PDB entry 2C4F | X-ray diffraction, 1.72 A resolution | chains L and T of the 4 polymer chains in the assembly

[Chain L]
Protein: Coagulation factor VII precursor
Notes: EC 3.4.21.21; fragment: factor vii light chain, residues 61-202
UniProtKB: P08709 (FA7_HUMAN); residues 1-142 here correspond to UniProt positions 61-202 (UniProt number = residue number + 60)
Amino-acid sequence (142 residues; row label = number of the first residue in the row):
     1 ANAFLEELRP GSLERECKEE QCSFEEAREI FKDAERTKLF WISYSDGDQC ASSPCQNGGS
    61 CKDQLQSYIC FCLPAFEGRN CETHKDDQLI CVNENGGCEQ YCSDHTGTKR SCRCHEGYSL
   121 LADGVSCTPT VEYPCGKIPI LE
Disordered / not traced: 1-3
Cystine bridges: Cys-17/Cys-22, Cys-50/Cys-61, Cys-55/Cys-70, Cys-72/Cys-81, Cys-91/Cys-102, Cys-98/Cys-112, Cys-114/Cys-127
Modified residues: Glu-6, Glu-7, Glu-14, Glu-16, Glu-19, Glu-20, Glu-25, Glu-26, Glu-29, Glu-35 (gamma-carboxy-glutamic acid; CGU)
Bound ions: Ca2+ site 1: Glu-14, Glu-19; Ca2+ site 2: Glu-16, Glu-26; Ca2+ site 3: Glu-25, Glu-29; Ca2+ site 4: Asp-46, Gly-47, Gln-49, Asp-63, Gln-64
Residues lining bound ligands:
  - alpha-L-fucopyranose (FUC): Gly-58, Gly-59, Ser-60, Phe-71, Cys-72, Leu-73
  - alpha-D-glucopyranose (GLC): Gln-49, Ser-52, Pro-54, Tyr-68
UniProt features mapped onto this chain:
  - site: Ser-53 (Important for S-112 for O-xylosylation)
  - modified residue: Glu-6 (4-carboxyglutamate), Glu-7 (4-carboxyglutamate), Glu-14 (4-carboxyglutamate), Glu-16 (4-carboxyglutamate), Glu-19 (4-carboxyglutamate), Glu-20 (4-carboxyglutamate), Glu-25 (4-carboxyglutamate), Glu-26 (4-carboxyglutamate), Glu-29 (4-carboxyglutamate), Glu-35 (4-carboxyglutamate), Asp-63 (3R: -3-hydroxyaspartate)
  - glycosylation: Ser-52 (O-linked (Glc...) serine), Ser-60 (O-linked (Fuc) serine)

[Chain T]
Protein: Tissue factor precursor
Notes: fragment: factor iii, residues 38-112
UniProtKB: P13726 (TF_HUMAN); residues 6-80 here correspond to UniProt positions 38-112 (UniProt number = residue number + 32)
Amino-acid sequence (75 residues; numbered 6 to 80; the number before each row is that of its first residue):
     6 TVAAYNLTWK STNFKTILEW EPKPVNQVYT VQISTKSGDW KSKCFYTTDT ECDLTDEIVK
    66 DVKQTYLARV FSYPA
Cystine bridges: Cys-49/Cys-57
UniProt features mapped onto this chain:
  - motif (WKS motif): Trp-14 to Ser-16, Trp-45 to Ser-47

[Interface between chain L and chain T]
Pairs across the interface (19; chain L residue first):
  Ile-69(L) / Thr-17(T)
  Ile-69(L) / Lys-20(T)
  Cys-70(L) / Lys-20(T)  hydrogen bond (backbone-side chain)
  Cys-72(L) / Lys-20(T)
  Glu-77(L) / Lys-48(T)  salt bridge
  Glu-77(L) / Asp-58(T)
  Glu-77(L) / Asp-61(T)
  Gly-78(L) / Lys-20(T)  hydrogen bond (backbone-side chain)
  Gly-78(L) / Asp-58(T)  hydrogen bond (backbone-side chain)
  Arg-79(L) / Ile-22(T)
  Arg-79(L) / Glu-24(T)  salt bridge
  Arg-79(L) / Glu-56(T)  salt bridge
  Lys-85(L) / Asp-61(T)  salt bridge
  Gln-88(L) / Phe-50(T)
  Ile-90(L) / Phe-50(T)  hydrophobic
  Val-92(L) / Ser-47(T)
  Val-92(L) / Phe-50(T)  hydrophobic
  Asn-93(L) / Phe-50(T)
  Glu-94(L) / Lys-46(T)
Also at the interface, not in a pair above, chain L (14 interface residues in all): Gln-64, Phe-76
Also at the interface, not in a pair above, chain T (14 interface residues in all): Asn-18, Trp-45, Tyr-51

[Summary]
The chain L/chain T interface involves 14 residues from each chain, with 3 hydrogen bonds and 4 salt bridges.
Among the polar pairs are Glu-77(L)/Lys-48(T), Arg-79(L)/Glu-24(T) and Arg-79(L)/Glu-56(T). Bound to chain L:
alpha-D-glucopyranose and alpha-L-fucopyranose. Glu-14(L) and Glu-19(L) coordinate Ca2+ site 1.
Here chain L is Coagulation factor VII precursor and chain T is Tissue factor precursor. Entry 2C4F (crystal
structure of factor VII.stf complexed with pd0297121) was determined by X-ray diffraction.
